5NTT - chain A; structure by X-ray diffraction, 2.75 A resolution.

[Chain A]
Molecule: Dual specificity protein kinase TTK
From: Homo sapiens
Notes: EC 2.7.12.1
Reference sequence: P33981 (TTK_HUMAN); numbering as in UniProt (aligned over 519-797)
Amino-acid sequence (287 residues; row label = number of the first residue in the row):
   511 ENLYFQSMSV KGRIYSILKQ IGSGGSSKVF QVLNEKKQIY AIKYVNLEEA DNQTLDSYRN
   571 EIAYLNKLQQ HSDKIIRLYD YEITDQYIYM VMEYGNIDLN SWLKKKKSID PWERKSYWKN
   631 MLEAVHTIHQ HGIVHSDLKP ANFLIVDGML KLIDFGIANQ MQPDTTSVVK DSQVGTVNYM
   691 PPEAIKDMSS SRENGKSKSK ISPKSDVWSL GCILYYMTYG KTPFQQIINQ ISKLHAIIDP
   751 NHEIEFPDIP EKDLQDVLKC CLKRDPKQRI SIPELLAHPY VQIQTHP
Unresolved in the structure: 699-708
Sequence notes: expression tag (511-518); engineered mutation Tyr604 (Cys in P33981)
Modified residues: Thr686 (phosphothreonine; TPO)
Ligand contacts: SVE (N-(2,6-diethylphenyl)-1-methyl-8-({4-[(1-methylpiperidin-4-yl)carbamoyl]-2-(trifluoromethoxy)phenyl}amino)-4,5-dihydro-1H-pyrazolo[4,3-h]quinazoline-3-carboxamide): Lys529, Ile531, Ser533, Gly534, Ser537, Val539, Gln541, Ala551, Lys553, Ile586, Met602, Glu603, Tyr604, Gly605, Asn606, Ile607, Asp608, Ser611, Lys615, Ala651, Asn652, Leu654, Ile663, Asp664, Gln670
From the paper describing this entry:
  - mutagenesis - C604Y (375 fold): decreased binding to SVE
  - mutagenesis - C604Y (3016+/-534 nM): decreased catalytic activity on SVE
  - catalytic residues: Lys553 (citing earlier work)
  - mutagenesis - C604Y (375 fold): decreased binding to NMS-P715
  - mutagenesis - C604Y: unchanged binding to reversine

[Overview]
Bound to chain A: compound SVE. From the paper: the catalytic residue Lys553; C604Y reduces binding to SVE.
Chain A is Dual specificity protein kinase TTK (Homo sapiens); the structure, Crystal structure of human Mps1
(TTK) C604Y mutant in complex with NMS-P715, was determined by X-ray diffraction together with 5MRB and 5O91
from the same study.
